6TMK - chains J2 and K2 of the 90 polymer chains in the assembly; structure by electron microscopy, 2.90 A resolution.

== Chain J2 (and K2) ==
Molecule: subunit c
Organism: Toxoplasma gondii (strain ATCC 50853 / GT1)
Notes: chain K2 of this document is another copy of the same molecule, construct and numbering; everything in this record applies to it too
UniProt: A0A125YJV2 (A0A125YJV2_TOXGG); numbering as in UniProt (aligned over 1-166)
Chain sequence (166 residues; numbered 1 to 166; the number before each row is that of its first residue):
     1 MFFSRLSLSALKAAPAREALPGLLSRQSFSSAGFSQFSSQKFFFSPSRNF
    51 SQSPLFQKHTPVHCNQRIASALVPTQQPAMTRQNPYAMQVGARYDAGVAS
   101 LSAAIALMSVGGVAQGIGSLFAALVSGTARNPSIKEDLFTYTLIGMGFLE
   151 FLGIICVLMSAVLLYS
Not modelled in the structure: 1-95

== Interface between chain J2 and chain K2 ==
Pairs across the interface (55; chain J2 residue first):
  Val98(J2) - Gly97(K2)
  Val98(J2) - Ser100(K2)
  Leu101(J2) - Leu101(K2)  hydrophobic
  Ser102(J2) - Ser100(K2)
  Ser102(J2) - Ala104(K2)
  Ile105(J2) - Leu101(K2)  hydrophobic
  Ile105(J2) - Ala104(K2)
  Ile105(J2) - Ile105(K2)  hydrophobic
  Ile105(J2) - Met108(K2)
  Ala106(J2) - Ala104(K2)
  Ala106(J2) - Met108(K2)  hydrophobic
  Ser109(J2) - Leu107(K2)
  Ser109(J2) - Met108(K2)
  Ser109(J2) - Val110(K2)
  Ser109(J2) - Gly111(K2)  hydrogen bond (side chain-backbone)
  Gly112(J2) - Gly111(K2)
  Gly112(J2) - Ala114(K2)
  Gly112(J2) - Gln115(K2)
  Val113(J2) - Ala114(K2)  hydrophobic
  Gly116(J2) - Ala114(K2)
  Gly116(J2) - Gly118(K2)
  Ser119(J2) - Ala122(K2)
  Leu120(J2) - Phe121(K2)  hydrophobic
  Leu120(J2) - Ala122(K2)
  Ala123(J2) - Ala122(K2)  hydrophobic
  Ala123(J2) - Val125(K2)
  Leu124(J2) - Val125(K2)  hydrophobic
  Gly127(J2) - Ala129(K2)
  Arg130(J2) - Ala129(K2)
  Asn131(J2) - Ala129(K2)  hydrogen bond (side chain-backbone)
  Ile134(J2) - Thr128(K2)
  Ile134(J2) - Ala129(K2)  hydrophobic
  Ile134(J2) - Pro132(K2)  hydrophobic
  Asp137(J2) - Lys135(K2)  salt bridge
  Leu138(J2) - Val125(K2)
  Leu138(J2) - Thr128(K2)
  Tyr141(J2) - Phe121(K2)
  Tyr141(J2) - Leu124(K2)  hydrophobic
  Tyr141(J2) - Thr128(K2)
  Tyr141(J2) - Phe139(K2)  hydrophobic
  Ile144(J2) - Phe121(K2)
  Ile144(J2) - Phe139(K2)  hydrophobic
  Gly145(J2) - Phe121(K2)
  Phe148(J2) - Phe121(K2)  hydrophobic
  Phe148(J2) - Met146(K2)  hydrophobic
  Leu149(J2) - Ala114(K2)
  Leu149(J2) - Ile117(K2)  hydrophobic
  Leu152(J2) - Val113(K2)  hydrophobic
  Leu152(J2) - Ile117(K2)  hydrophobic
  Cys156(J2) - Val110(K2)  hydrophobic
  Met159(J2) - Leu107(K2)  hydrophobic
  Met159(J2) - Ser160(K2)
  Leu163(J2) - Ser100(K2)
  Leu163(J2) - Ala104(K2)  hydrophobic
  Leu163(J2) - Leu164(K2)  hydrophobic
Interface residues without a listed pair, chain J2 (32 interface residues in all): Met108, Gln115, Thr142, Ser166
Interface residues without a listed pair, chain K2 (30 interface residues in all): Ala103, Ser126, Arg130, Glu150

== In short ==
32 residues of chain J2 and 30 residues of chain K2 are in contact; the contacts include 2 hydrogen bonds and
1 salt bridge. Polar contacts include Asp137(J2)-Lys135(K2), Ser109(J2)-Gly111(K2) and Asn131(J2)-Ala129(K2).
Chain J2 and chain K2 are both subunit c (Toxoplasma gondii (strain ATCC 50853 / GT1)); the structure, Cryo-EM
structure of Toxoplasma gondii mitochondrial ATP synthase dimer, composite model, was determined by electron
microscopy together with 6TMG, 6TMH, 6TMI, 6TMJ and 6TML from the same study.
